Entry 8HDW (electron microscopy, 3.00 A resolution); this record covers chains O and P of the 30 polymer chains in the assembly.

== Chain O (and P) ==
Molecule: Pam3 sheath protein
Source organism: uncultured cyanophage
Notes: chain P of this document is another copy of the same molecule, construct and numbering; everything in this record applies to it too
Sequence (384 residues; numbered 1 to 384; the number before each row is that of its first residue):
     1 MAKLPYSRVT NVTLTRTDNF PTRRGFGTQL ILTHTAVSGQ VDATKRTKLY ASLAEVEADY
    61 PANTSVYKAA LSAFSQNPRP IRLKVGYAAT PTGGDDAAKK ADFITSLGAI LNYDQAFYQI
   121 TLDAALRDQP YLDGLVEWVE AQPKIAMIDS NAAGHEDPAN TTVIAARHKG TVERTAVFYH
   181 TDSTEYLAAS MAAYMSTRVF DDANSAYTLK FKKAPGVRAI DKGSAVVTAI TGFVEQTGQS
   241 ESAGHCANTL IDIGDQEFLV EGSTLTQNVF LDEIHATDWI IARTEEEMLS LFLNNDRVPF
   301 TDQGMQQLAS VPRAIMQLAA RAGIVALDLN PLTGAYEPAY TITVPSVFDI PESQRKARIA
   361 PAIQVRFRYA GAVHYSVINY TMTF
Disordered / not traced: 1-2

== Chain O / chain P interface ==
Pairs across the interface (45; chain O residue first):
  Lys3(O) - Gly223(P)
  Lys3(O) - Asp252(P)
  Leu4(O) - Gly223(P)
  Leu4(O) - Ser224(P)
  Leu4(O) - Val227(P)  hydrophobic
  Leu4(O) - Ile251(P)  hydrophobic
  Leu4(O) - Asp252(P)
  Leu4(O) - Ile253(P)
  Pro5(O) - Ile253(P)
  Tyr6(O) - Ile253(P)  hydrophobic
  Tyr6(O) - Gly254(P)
  Ser7(O) - Glu235(P)
  Ser7(O) - Tyr375(P)  hydrogen bond (backbone-side chain)
  Arg8(O) - Val227(P)
  Arg8(O) - Thr228(P)
  Arg8(O) - Phe233(P)  hydrogen bond (side chain-backbone)
  Arg8(O) - Glu235(P)  salt bridge
  Arg8(O) - Ile253(P)
  Arg8(O) - Tyr375(P)
  Val9(O) - Ile253(P)  hydrophobic
  Val9(O) - His374(P)
  Val9(O) - Tyr375(P)
  Val9(O) - Ser376(P)
  Thr10(O) - Tyr375(P)  hydrogen bond (backbone-side chain)
  Thr10(O) - Ser376(P)
  Asn11(O) - Gln236(P)
  Asn11(O) - Tyr375(P)
  Asn11(O) - Ser376(P)  hydrogen bond (backbone-backbone)
  Asn11(O) - Val377(P)
  Asn11(O) - Ile378(P)  hydrogen bond (backbone-backbone)
  Val12(O) - Ile378(P)
  Val12(O) - Tyr380(P)  hydrophobic
  Thr13(O) - Ile378(P)  hydrogen bond (backbone-backbone)
  Thr13(O) - Asn379(P)  hydrogen bond (side chain-backbone)
  Thr13(O) - Tyr380(P)
  Leu14(O) - Asn379(P)
  Leu14(O) - Tyr380(P)
  Thr15(O) - Tyr380(P)  hydrogen bond (backbone-backbone)
  Thr15(O) - Thr381(P)
  Thr15(O) - Met382(P)  hydrogen bond (backbone-backbone)
  Arg16(O) - Met382(P)
  Thr17(O) - Thr381(P)
  Thr17(O) - Met382(P)  hydrogen bond (backbone-backbone)
  Asp18(O) - Thr383(P)
  Asn19(O) - Thr381(P)
Other interface residues (no listed pair), chain P (23 interface residues in all): Lys212, Phe258

== Summary ==
17 residues of chain O and 23 residues of chain P are in contact; the contacts include 10 hydrogen bonds and 1
salt bridge. Polar contacts include Arg8(O)-Glu235(P), Ser7(O)-Tyr375(P) and Arg8(O)-Phe233(P).
Chain O and chain P are both Pam3 sheath protein (uncultured cyanophage); the structure, Cyanophage Pam3
Sheath-tube, was determined by electron microscopy (same publication as 8HDR, 7YFW, 7YFZ and 8HDS).
